Entry 8XJT (electron microscopy, 3.90 A resolution); this record covers chains A and B of the 3 polymer chains in the assembly.

Chain A (and B):
Name: Colibactin polyketide synthase ClbC
From: Escherichia coli
Notes: chain B of this document is another copy of the same molecule, construct and numbering; everything in this record applies to it too
Reference sequence: Q0P7J3 (Q0P7J3_ECOLX); numbering as in UniProt (aligned over 2-866)
Sequence (908 residues; row label = number of the first residue in the row; numbers below 1 keep their minus sign (Met-41 is residue -41)):
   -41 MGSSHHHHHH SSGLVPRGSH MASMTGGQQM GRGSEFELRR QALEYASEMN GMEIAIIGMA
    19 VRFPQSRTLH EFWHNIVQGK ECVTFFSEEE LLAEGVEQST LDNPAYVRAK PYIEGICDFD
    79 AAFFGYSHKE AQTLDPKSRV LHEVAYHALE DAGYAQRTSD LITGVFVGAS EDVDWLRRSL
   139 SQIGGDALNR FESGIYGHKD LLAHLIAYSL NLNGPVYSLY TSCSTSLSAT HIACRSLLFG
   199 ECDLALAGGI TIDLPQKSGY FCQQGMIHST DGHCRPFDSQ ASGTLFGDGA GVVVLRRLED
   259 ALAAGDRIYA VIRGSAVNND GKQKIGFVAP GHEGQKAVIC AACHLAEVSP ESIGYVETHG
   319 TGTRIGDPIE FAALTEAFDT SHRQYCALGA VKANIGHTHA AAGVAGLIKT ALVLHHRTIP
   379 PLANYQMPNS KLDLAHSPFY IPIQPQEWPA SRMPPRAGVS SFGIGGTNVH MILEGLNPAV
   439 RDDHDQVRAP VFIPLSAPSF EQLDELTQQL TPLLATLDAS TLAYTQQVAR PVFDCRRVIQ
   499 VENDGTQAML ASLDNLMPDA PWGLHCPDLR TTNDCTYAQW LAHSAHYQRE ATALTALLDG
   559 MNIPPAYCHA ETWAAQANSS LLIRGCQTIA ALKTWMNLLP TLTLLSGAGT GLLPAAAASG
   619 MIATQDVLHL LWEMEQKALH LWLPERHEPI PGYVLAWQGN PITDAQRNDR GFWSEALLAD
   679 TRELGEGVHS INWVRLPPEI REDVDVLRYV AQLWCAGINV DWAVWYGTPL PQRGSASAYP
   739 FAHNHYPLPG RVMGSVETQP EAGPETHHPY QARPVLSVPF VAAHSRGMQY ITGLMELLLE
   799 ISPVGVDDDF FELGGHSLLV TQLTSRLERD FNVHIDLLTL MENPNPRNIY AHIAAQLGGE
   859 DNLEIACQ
Disordered / not traced: -41 to 1, 749-866
Sequence notes: initiating methionine (-41); expression tag (-40 to 1)
What the authors report for this chain:
  - post-translational modification sites: Ser815 (proposed by the authors, not directly observed)
  - mutagenesis - D144A/Q221A, D144A/M224A: decreased binding to Colibactin polyketide synthase ClbC (chain A)
  - catalytic residues: Cys181 (citing earlier work)

Interface between chain A and chain B:
Pairs across the interface - 60 pairs, chain A then chain B:
  Met10(A) - Phe197(B)  hydrophobic
  Glu129(A) - His156(B)
  Val131(A) - Arg148(B)
  Arg135(A) - Leu138(B)
  Leu138(A) - Arg135(B)
  Ala145(A) - Gln221(B)
  Leu146(A) - Gln221(B)
  Leu146(A) - Met224(B)  hydrophobic
  Lys157(A) - Asp158(B)  salt bridge
  Asp158(A) - Lys157(B)  salt bridge
  Asp158(A) - Tyr178(B)
  Leu159(A) - Ser180(B)
  Leu159(A) - Phe285(B)  hydrophobic
  His162(A) - Thr179(B)
  His162(A) - Ser180(B)
  His162(A) - Phe285(B)
  His162(A) - Thr425(B)  hydrogen bond
  Tyr166(A) - Gly279(B)
  Tyr166(A) - Lys280(B)
  Tyr166(A) - Gly284(B)  hydrogen bond (side chain-backbone)
  Asn169(A) - Lys280(B)  hydrogen bond (side chain-backbone)
  Gly172(A) - Asn277(B)  hydrogen bond (backbone-backbone)
  Val174(A) - Thr179(B)
  Val174(A) - Asn277(B)
  Val174(A) - Thr425(B)
  Tyr175(A) - Thr179(B)
  Tyr175(A) - His189(B)
  Tyr175(A) - Ile190(B)
  Ser176(A) - Tyr178(B)
  Leu177(A) - Leu177(B)  hydrophobic
  Tyr178(A) - Asp158(B)
  Tyr178(A) - Ser176(B)
  Thr179(A) - His162(B)
  Thr179(A) - Val174(B)
  Thr179(A) - Tyr175(B)
  Ser180(A) - Leu159(B)
  His189(A) - Tyr175(B)
  His189(A) - Glu199(B)  salt bridge
  Ile190(A) - Tyr175(B)
  Arg193(A) - Phe197(B)
  Phe197(A) - Arg193(B)
  Phe197(A) - Phe197(B)  hydrophobic
  Glu199(A) - His189(B)  salt bridge
  Glu199(A) - Arg193(B)  salt bridge
  Met224(A) - Leu146(B)
  Met224(A) - Phe149(B)  hydrophobic
  Asn276(A) - Asn171(B)
  Asn276(A) - Gly172(B)
  Asn277(A) - Asn171(B)  hydrogen bond (backbone-side chain)
  Asn277(A) - Gly172(B)
  Asn277(A) - Val174(B)
  Asp278(A) - Asn171(B)  hydrogen bond (backbone-side chain)
  Gly279(A) - Tyr166(B)
  Gly279(A) - Leu170(B)
  Gly279(A) - Asn171(B)
  Lys280(A) - Tyr166(B)
  Lys280(A) - Asn169(B)  hydrogen bond (backbone-side chain)
  Gln281(A) - Asn171(B)  hydrogen bond
  Gly424(A) - His162(B)
  Thr425(A) - Val174(B)
Also at the interface, not in a pair above, chain A (52 interface residues in all): Phe149, Ile153, Tyr154, His156, Ala165, Ser167, Leu170, Asn171, Pro173, Ser186, Gln221, Gly223, Val275, Ile283, Phe285, Val286, Gly423
Also at the interface, not in a pair above, chain B (49 interface residues in all): Val131, Leu134, Asp144, Ile153, Tyr154, Leu163, Pro173, Ser186, Val275, Asn276, Asp278, Lys282, Ile283, Val286

In short:
52 residues of chain A face 49 of chain B across their interface, with 8 hydrogen bonds and 5 salt bridges.
Polar contacts include Lys157(A)-Asp158(B), His189(A)-Glu199(B) and Glu199(A)-Arg193(B). From the paper: the
catalytic residue Cys181(A); D144A/Q221A and D144A/M224A of chain A reduce binding to Colibactin polyketide
synthase ClbC (chain A).
Both chains are Colibactin polyketide synthase ClbC (Escherichia coli). Entry 8XJT (Cryo-EM structure of
colibactin assembly line polyketide synthase ClbC (ACP-bound state)) was determined by electron microscopy
(same publication as 8XBL, 8XJU, 8XJY and 8XJZ).
